4GGM - chain X; structure by X-ray diffraction, 2.90 A resolution.

Chain X:
Name: UDP-2,3-diacylglucosamine pyrophosphatase LpxI
Source organism: Caulobacter crescentus
Notes: EC 3.6.1.54
Reference sequence: B8GWR0 (B8GWR0_CAUCN); residues 1-280 here = UniProt positions 1-280
Amino-acid sequence (283 residues; numbered -2 to 280; the number before each row is that of its first residue; numbers below 1 keep their minus sign (Gly-2 is residue -2)):
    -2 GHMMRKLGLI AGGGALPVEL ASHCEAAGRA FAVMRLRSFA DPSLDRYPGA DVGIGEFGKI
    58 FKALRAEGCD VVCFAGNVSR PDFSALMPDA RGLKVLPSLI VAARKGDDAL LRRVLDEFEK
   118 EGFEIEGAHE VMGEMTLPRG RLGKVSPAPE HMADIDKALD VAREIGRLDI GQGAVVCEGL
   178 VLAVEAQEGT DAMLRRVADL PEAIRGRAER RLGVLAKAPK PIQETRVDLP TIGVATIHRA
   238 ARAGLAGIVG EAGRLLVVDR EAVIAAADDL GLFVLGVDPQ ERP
Not modelled in the structure: -2 to 0, 278-280
Modified positions: Mse0 (selenomethionine); Mse1, Mse31, Mse84, Mse129, Mse132, Mse149, Mse190 (selenomethionine; parent Met)
Construct notes: expression tag (-2 to 0)
Ligand contacts: LP5 ((R)-((2R,3S,4R,5R,6R)-3-hydroxy-2-(hydroxymethyl)-5-((R)-3-hydroxytetradecanamido)-6-(phosphonooxy)tetrahydro-2H-pyran-4-yl) 3-hydroxytetradecanoate): Leu33, Val49, Gly50, Ile51, Gly52, Glu53, Phe54, Ile57, Phe71, Ala72, Gly73, Val75, Ser76, Arg77, Pro78, Leu83, Leu96, Asp104, Asp105, Leu107, Leu108, Val111, Phe115

Overview:
Ligands of chain X: compound LP5.
Chain X is UDP-2,3-diacylglucosamine pyrophosphatase LpxI (Caulobacter crescentus); the structure, Structure
of LpxI, was determined by X-ray diffraction.
